PDB entry 1XMT | X-ray diffraction, 1.15 A resolution | chain A

== Chain A ==
Name: putative acetyltransferase
From: Arabidopsis thaliana
Reference sequence: Q9CAQ2 (Y1754_ARATH); residues 2-103 here correspond to UniProt positions 13-114 (UniProt number = residue number + 11)
Chain sequence (103 residues; each row starts with the number of its first residue):
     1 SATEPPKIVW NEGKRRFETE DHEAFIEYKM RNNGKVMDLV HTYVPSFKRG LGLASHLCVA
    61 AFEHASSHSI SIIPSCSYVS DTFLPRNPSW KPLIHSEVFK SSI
Unresolved in the structure: 1-4, 100-103
Differences from the reference sequence: cloning artifact (1)
Swiss-Prot annotation at these positions:
  - active site: Cys76 (Nucleophile)
  - binding site (CoA): His41 to Val44, Gly50 to Ser55, Ser77, Tyr78, Thr82, Arg86
Reported in the primary citation:
  - contacts within the chain: Thr42-Cys76
  - catalytic residues: His41, Cys76 (proposed by the authors, not directly observed)

== In short ==
Curated annotation (UniProt) lists active-site residue Cys76 and 14 CoA-binding residues. The paper reports
catalytic residues His41 and Cys76; contacts within the chain involving Thr42 and Cys76.
Chain A is putative acetyltransferase (Arabidopsis thaliana); the structure, X-ray structure of gene product
from arabidopsis thaliana at1g77540, was determined by X-ray diffraction together with 2IL4 from the same
study.
